9QAJ - chains A and J of the 14 polymer chains in the assembly; structure by electron microscopy, 2.95 A resolution.

[Chain A]
Molecule: Histone H3.2
Organism: Xenopus laevis
Reference sequence: P84233 (H32_XENLA); residues 1-135 here correspond to UniProt positions 2-136 (UniProt number = residue number + 1)
Chain sequence (135 residues; each row starts with the number of its first residue):
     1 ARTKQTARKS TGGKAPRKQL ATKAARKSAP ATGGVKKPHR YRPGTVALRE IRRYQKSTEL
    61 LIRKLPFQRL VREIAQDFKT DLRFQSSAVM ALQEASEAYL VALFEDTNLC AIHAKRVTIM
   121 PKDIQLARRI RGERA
Not modelled in the structure: 1-37, 135
Differences from the reference sequence: conflict Ala102 (Gly103 in P84233)
Swiss-Prot annotation at these positions:
  - modified residue: Arg2 (Asymmetric dimethylarginine), Thr3 (Phosphothreonine), Lys4 (Allysine), Gln5 (5-glutamyl dopamine), Thr6 (Phosphothreonine), Arg8 (Citrulline), Lys9 (N6,N6,N6-trimethyllysine), Ser10 (ADP-ribosylserine), Thr11 (Phosphothreonine), Lys14 (N6-(2-hydroxyisobutyryl)lysine), Arg17 (Asymmetric dimethylarginine), Lys18 (N6-(2-hydroxyisobutyryl)lysine), Lys23 (N6-(2-hydroxyisobutyryl)lysine), Arg26 (Citrulline), Lys27 (N6,N6,N6-trimethyllysine), Ser28 (ADP-ribosylserine), Lys36 (N6,N6,N6-trimethyllysine), Lys37 (N6-methyllysine), Tyr41 (Phosphotyrosine), Lys56 (N6,N6,N6-trimethyllysine) and 8 more in UniProt
  - lipidation: Cys110 (S-palmitoyl cysteine)

[Chain J]
Molecule: 601 DNA
Organism: Homo sapiens
Sequence (145 nucleotides; row label = number of the first residue in the row; numbers below 1 keep their minus sign (DA-72 is residue -72)):
   -72 ATCAGAATCC CGGTGCCGAG GCCGCTCAAT TGGTCGTAGA CAGCTCTAGC ACCGCTTAAA
   -12 CGCACGTACG CGCTGTCCCC CGCGTTTTAA CCGCCAAGGG GATTACTCCC TAGTCTCCAG
    48 GCACGTGTCA GATATATACA TCGAT

[How chain A and chain J interact]
Contacting residue pairs (22):
  His39(A) with DA-67(J), sugar contact
  Arg40(A) with DG9(J), hydrogen bond to the sugar; DC10(J), hydrogen bond to the sugar
  Tyr41(A) with DA-67(J), hydrogen bond to the phosphate; DG9(J), phosphate contact; DC10(J), hydrogen bond to the phosphate
  Pro43(A) with DC8(J), phosphate contact
  Gly44(A) with DC8(J), hydrogen bond to the phosphate; DG9(J), hydrogen bond to the phosphate
  Thr45(A) with DG9(J), phosphate contact
  Val46(A) with DG9(J), hydrogen bond to the phosphate; DC10(J), phosphate contact
  Ala47(A) with DG9(J), hydrogen bond to the phosphate
  Arg49(A) with DA-66(J), salt bridge to the phosphate; DT-65(J), phosphate contact
  Arg63(A) with DC18(J), salt bridge to the phosphate
  Lys64(A) with DC18(J), hydrogen bond to the phosphate
  Leu65(A) with DA17(J), phosphate contact; DC18(J), hydrogen bond to the phosphate
  Pro66(A) with DA17(J), phosphate contact
  Arg69(A) with DA17(J), salt bridge to the phosphate
  Arg83(A) with DG27(J), sugar contact
Interface residues without a listed pair, chain A (16 interface residues in all): Arg42
Interface residues without a listed pair, chain J (10 interface residues in all): DG26

[In short]
16 residues of chain A face 10 of chain J across their interface, with 10 hydrogen bonds and 3 salt bridges.
Polar contacts include Arg40(A)-DG9(J), Arg40(A)-DC10(J) and Tyr41(A)-DA-67(J).
Here chain A is Histone H3.2 (Xenopus laevis) and chain J is 601 DNA (Homo sapiens). Entry 9QAJ (Structure of
the nucleosome-bound human BCL7A) was determined by electron microscopy.
